Entry 9CZ7 (X-ray diffraction, 2.57 A resolution); this record covers chains C and D of the 4 polymer chains in the assembly.

[Chain C]
Molecule: 17E6 Fab light chain
Organism: Mus musculus
Notes: antibody fragment or engineered binder
Amino-acid sequence (214 residues; row label = number of the first residue in the row):
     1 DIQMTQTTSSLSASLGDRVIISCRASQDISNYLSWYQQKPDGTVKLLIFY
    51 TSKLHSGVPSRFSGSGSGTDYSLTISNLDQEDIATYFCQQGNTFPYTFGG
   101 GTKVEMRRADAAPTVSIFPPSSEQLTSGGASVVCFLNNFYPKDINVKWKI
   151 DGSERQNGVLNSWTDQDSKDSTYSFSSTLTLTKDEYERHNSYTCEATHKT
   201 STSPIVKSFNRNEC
Disulfides: Cys23-Cys88, Cys134-Cys194

[Chain D]
Molecule: 17E6 Fab heavy chain
Organism: Mus musculus
Notes: antibody fragment or engineered binder
Amino-acid sequence (218 residues; each row starts with the number of its first residue):
     1 QVQLQQSGAELAEPGASVKMSCKASGYTFSSFWMHWVKQRPGQGLEWIGY
    51 INPNSGYTECNEIFRDKATMTADTSSSTAYMQLSGLTSEDSAVYYCASFL
   101 GRGAMDYWGQGTSVTVSSAKTTAPSVYPLAPVCGDTTGSSVTLGCLVKGY
   151 FPEPVTLTWNSGSLSAGVHTFPAVLQSSLYTLSSSVTVVASTWPSQSITC
   201 NVAHPASSTKVDKKIEPR
Unresolved in the structure: 134-137, 218
Disulfides: Cys22-Cys96, Cys145-Cys200

[Interface between chain C and chain D]
Pairs across the interface (77; chain C residue first):
  Tyr32(C) - Arg102(D)
  Ser34(C) - Gly103(D)
  Ser34(C) - Ala104(D)
  Tyr36(C) - Ala104(D)
  Tyr36(C) - Met105(D)  hydrogen bond (side chain-backbone)
  Tyr36(C) - Trp108(D)
  Gln38(C) - Gln39(D)  hydrogen bond
  Gln38(C) - Tyr95(D)  hydrogen bond
  Gly42(C) - Tyr95(D)  hydrogen bond (backbone-side chain)
  Val44(C) - Trp108(D)  hydrophobic
  Leu46(C) - Leu100(D)  hydrophobic
  Leu46(C) - Met105(D)
  Leu46(C) - Asp106(D)
  Phe49(C) - Leu100(D)  hydrophobic
  Phe49(C) - Arg102(D)
  Phe49(C) - Ala104(D)  hydrophobic
  Tyr50(C) - Arg102(D)
  His55(C) - Asp106(D)
  His55(C) - Tyr107(D)
  Phe87(C) - Leu45(D)  hydrophobic
  Gln89(C) - Gly103(D)
  Gln89(C) - Met105(D)
  Gly91(C) - Gly103(D)
  Phe94(C) - Trp47(D)  hydrophobic
  Phe94(C) - Tyr50(D)  hydrophobic
  Phe94(C) - Glu59(D)
  Pro95(C) - Trp47(D)  hydrophobic
  Pro95(C) - Asn61(D)
  Tyr96(C) - His35(D)
  Tyr96(C) - Trp47(D)
  Tyr96(C) - Phe99(D)
  Tyr96(C) - Gly103(D)
  Phe98(C) - Leu45(D)
  Phe98(C) - Met105(D)  hydrophobic
  Ser116(C) - Thr142(D)
  Phe118(C) - Leu129(D)
  Phe118(C) - Ala130(D)
  Phe118(C) - Pro131(D)
  Phe118(C) - Thr142(D)
  Pro119(C) - Ala130(D)
  Pro119(C) - Val132(D)
  Ser121(C) - Tyr127(D)
  Ser121(C) - Pro128(D)
  Glu123(C) - Tyr127(D)
  Glu123(C) - Pro128(D)
  Glu123(C) - Lys213(D)  salt bridge
  Gln124(C) - Tyr127(D)
  Gln124(C) - Lys148(D)
  Ser127(C) - Tyr127(D)  hydrogen bond
  Ser131(C) - Leu146(D)
  Ser131(C) - Lys148(D)
  Val133(C) - Leu129(D)  hydrophobic
  Phe135(C) - Gly144(D)
  Phe135(C) - Phe171(D)  hydrophobic
  Phe135(C) - Ser183(D)
  Phe135(C) - Ser184(D)
  Phe135(C) - Ser185(D)
  Asn137(C) - His169(D)
  Asn137(C) - Phe171(D)
  Asn137(C) - Ser185(D)  hydrogen bond
  Asn138(C) - His169(D)  hydrogen bond
  Leu160(C) - Leu175(D)
  Leu160(C) - Gln176(D)
  Asn161(C) - Val174(D)
  Ser162(C) - Phe171(D)
  Ser162(C) - Pro172(D)  hydrogen bond (side chain-backbone)
  Trp163(C) - Pro172(D)
  Thr164(C) - Phe171(D)
  Lys169(C) - Ala166(D)
  Ser174(C) - His169(D)
  Ser174(C) - Phe171(D)
  Phe175(C) - Phe171(D)
  Ser176(C) - Phe171(D)
  Ser176(C) - Ser183(D)  hydrogen bond
  Thr180(C) - Gln176(D)
  Phe209(C) - Val132(D)  hydrophobic
  Cys214(C) - Cys133(D)  disulfide
Other interface residues (no listed pair), chain C (45 interface residues in all): Asp1, Gly100, Ile117, Asp167
Other interface residues (no listed pair), chain D (45 interface residues in all): Trp33, Val37, Gly44, Glu46, Leu143, Thr170
Inter-chain disulfides: Cys214(C)-Cys133(D)

[Summary]
Chain C and chain D each contribute 45 residues to their interface, with 1 disulfide bond, 9 hydrogen bonds
and 1 salt bridge. Polar pairs include Glu123(C)-Lys213(D), Tyr36(C)-Met105(D) and Gln38(C)-Gln39(D).
Chain C is 17E6 Fab light chain and chain D is 17E6 Fab heavy chain, both from Mus musculus; the structure,
Crystal structure of integrin avb6 headpiece in complex with compound 12, was determined by X-ray diffraction
together with 9CZA, 9CZD and 9CZF from the same study.
